2XM9 - chain A; structure by X-ray diffraction, 2.50 A resolution.

# Chain A
Molecule: Serine/threonine-protein kinase CHK2
Source organism: Homo sapiens
Notes: EC 2.7.11.1; fragment: kinase domain, residues 210-531
UniProtKB: O96017 (CHK2_HUMAN); residues 210-531 here = UniProt positions 210-531
Sequence (329 residues; row label = number of the first residue in the row):
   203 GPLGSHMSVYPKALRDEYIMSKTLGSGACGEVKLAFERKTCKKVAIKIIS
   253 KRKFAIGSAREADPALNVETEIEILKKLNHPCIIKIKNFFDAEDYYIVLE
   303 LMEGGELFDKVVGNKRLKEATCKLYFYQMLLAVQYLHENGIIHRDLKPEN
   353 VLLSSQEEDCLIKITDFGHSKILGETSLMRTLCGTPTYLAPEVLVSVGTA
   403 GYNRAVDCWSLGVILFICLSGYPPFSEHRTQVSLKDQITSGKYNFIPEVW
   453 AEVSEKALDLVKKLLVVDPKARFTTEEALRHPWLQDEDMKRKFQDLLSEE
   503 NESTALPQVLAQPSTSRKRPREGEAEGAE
Not modelled in the structure: 203-210, 229-231, 254-265, 513-531
Differences from the reference sequence: expression tag (203-209)
UniProt features mapped onto this chain:
  - region: D368 to E394 (T-loop/activation segment)
  - active site: D347 (Proton acceptor)
  - binding site (ATP): G227 to V234, K249, E302 to E308, E351, N352, D368
  - modified residue: S379 (Phosphoserine), T383 (Phosphothreonine), T387 (Phosphothreonine), S456 (Phosphoserine)
  - natural variant: E239 (E239K: In prostate cancer), I251 (I251F: In prostate cancer; uncertain significance), R318 (R318H: In prostate cancer; uncertain significance), T323 (T323P: In prostate cancer), Y327 (Y327C: In prostate cancer; uncertain significance), H371 (H371Y: Confers a moderate risk of breast cancer), Y390 (Y390C: In BC), S428 (S428F: May increase breast cancer risk), T476 (T476K: In prostate cancer)
  - mutagenesis: D347 (D347A: Loss of kinase activity and of the ability to phosphorylate CDC25A), D368 (D368N: Loss of autophosphorylation activity), S379 (S379A: Abrogates autophosphorylation at Ser-379 and prevents ubiquitination), T383 (T383A: Loss of phosphorylation in response to ionizing radiation), T387 (T387A: Loss of phosphorylation in response to ionizing radiation), S456 (S456A: Increased ubiquitination and degradation by the proteasome)
Ligand contacts: LWH (4-(1H-pyrazol-5-yl)-2-{4-[(3S)-pyrrolidin-3-ylamino]quinazolin-2-yl}phenol): L226, G227, S228, V234, A247, K249, E273, L277, I286, L301, E302, L303, M304, G307, E308, E351, N352, L354, T367, D368

# Summary
Ligands of chain A: compound LWH. Curated annotation (UniProt) lists active-site residue D347, 19 ATP-binding
residues and 6 mutagenesis sites.
Chain A is Serine/threonine-protein kinase CHK2 (Homo sapiens); the structure, Structure of a small molecule
inhibitor with the kinase domain of Chk2, was determined by X-ray diffraction (same publication as 2XBJ and
2XM8).
